PDB entry 1M8F | X-ray diffraction, 2.40 A resolution | chain A

# Chain A
Molecule: nicotinamide-nucleotide adenylyltransferase
From: Methanothermobacter thermautotrophicus
Notes: EC 2.7.7.1
Reference sequence: O26253 (NADM_METTH); residues 4-181 here correspond to UniProt positions 1-178 (UniProt number = residue number - 3)
Sequence (181 residues; each row starts with the number of its first residue):
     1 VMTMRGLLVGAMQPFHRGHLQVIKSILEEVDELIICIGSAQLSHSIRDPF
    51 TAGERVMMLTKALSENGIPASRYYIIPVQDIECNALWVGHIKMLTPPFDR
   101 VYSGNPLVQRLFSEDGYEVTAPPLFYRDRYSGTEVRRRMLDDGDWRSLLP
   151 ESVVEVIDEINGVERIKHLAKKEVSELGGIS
Not modelled in the structure: 1-3, 171-181
Differences from the reference sequence: cloning artifact (1-3); engineered mutation A11 (Arg8 in O26253)
Ligand contacts: NAD (nicotinamide-adenine-dinucleotide): L8, V9, G10, A11, M12, H16, G18, H19, V22, G38, S39, D80, I81, C83, N84, W87, Y102, S103, G104, N105, L107, V108, L111, P123, L124, F125, Y130

# Summary
Bound to chain A: NAD.
Chain A is nicotinamide-nucleotide adenylyltransferase (Methanothermobacter thermautotrophicus); the
structure, Crystal Structure Of Methanobacterium Thermoautotrophicum Nicotinamide Mononucleotide
Adenylyltransferase Mutant R11A complexed with NAD, was determined by X-ray diffraction, deposited together
with 1M8G, 1M8J and 1M8K.
